PDB entry 2GRL | X-ray diffraction, 3.00 A resolution | chains B and E of the 5 polymer chains in the assembly

Chain B:
Protein: PrgX
Organism: Enterococcus faecalis
Chain sequence (317 residues; row label = number of the first residue in the row):
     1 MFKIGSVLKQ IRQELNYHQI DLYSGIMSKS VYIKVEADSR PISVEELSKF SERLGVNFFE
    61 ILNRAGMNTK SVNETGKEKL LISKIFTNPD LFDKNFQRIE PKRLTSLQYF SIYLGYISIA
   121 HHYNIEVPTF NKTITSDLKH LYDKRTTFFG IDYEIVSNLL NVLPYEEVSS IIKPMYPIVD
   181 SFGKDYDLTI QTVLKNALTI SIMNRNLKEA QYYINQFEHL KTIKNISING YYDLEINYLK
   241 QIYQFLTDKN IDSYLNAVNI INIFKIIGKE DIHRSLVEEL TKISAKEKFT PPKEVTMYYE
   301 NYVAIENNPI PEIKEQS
Unresolved in the structure: 287-317
What the authors report for this chain:
  - binding site for peptide (chain E): Lys79, Glu154, Asn158, Lys195, Asn196, Glu235
  - mutagenesis - Y231C, D233N: decreased signaling
  - mutagenesis - E235K: abolished signaling in response to pheromone

Chain E:
Protein: peptide
Chain sequence (7 residues; each row starts with the number of its first residue):
     1 AITLIFI

How chain B and chain E interact:
Contacting residue pairs - 31 pairs, chain B then chain E:
  Lys70(B) - Phe6(E)
  Lys70(B) - Ile7(E)  hydrogen bond (side chain-backbone)
  Lys79(B) - Ile7(E)  hydrogen bond (side chain-backbone)
  Gln108(B) - Ile7(E)
  Ser111(B) - Phe6(E)
  Gly115(B) - Phe6(E)
  Ser118(B) - Leu4(E)
  Glu154(B) - Ile5(E)
  Glu154(B) - Phe6(E)
  Glu154(B) - Ile7(E)  hydrogen bond (side chain-backbone)
  Asn158(B) - Leu4(E)
  Asn158(B) - Ile5(E)  hydrogen bond (side chain-backbone)
  Asn158(B) - Phe6(E)
  Asn161(B) - Ile2(E)
  Asn161(B) - Leu4(E)
  Leu188(B) - Ile5(E)  hydrophobic
  Thr189(B) - Ile5(E)
  Thr189(B) - Ile7(E)
  Thr192(B) - Thr3(E)
  Thr192(B) - Ile5(E)
  Lys195(B) - Ala1(E)  hydrogen bond (side chain-backbone)
  Lys195(B) - Thr3(E)  hydrogen bond
  Asn196(B) - Ala1(E)
  Asn196(B) - Ile2(E)
  Asn196(B) - Thr3(E)  hydrogen bond (side chain-backbone)
  Thr199(B) - Ala1(E)  hydrogen bond (side chain-backbone)
  Thr199(B) - Ile2(E)
  Ile200(B) - Ile2(E)  hydrophobic
  Tyr232(B) - Ile5(E)
  Glu235(B) - Ala1(E)  hydrogen bond (side chain-backbone)
  Glu279(B) - Ala1(E)  hydrogen bond (side chain-backbone)
Interface residues without a listed pair, chain B (25 interface residues in all): Ile112, Ser157, Leu160, Asp185, Ser275, Leu276

Overview:
Chain B and chain E form an interface of 25 and 7 residues respectively, with 10 hydrogen bonds. Polar pairs
include Lys70(B)-Ile7(E), Lys79(B)-Ile7(E) and Glu154(B)-Ile7(E). From the paper: a binding site for peptide
(chain E) at Lys79(B), Glu154(B) and Asn158(B) among others; Y231C and D233N of chain B reduce signaling.
Here chain B is PrgX (Enterococcus faecalis) and chain E is peptide. Entry 2GRL (Crystal structure of
dCT/iCF10 complex) was determined by X-ray diffraction together with 2GRM from the same study.
